6VA0 - chain A; structure by X-ray diffraction, 3.10 A resolution.

# Chain A
Name: Glucose-6-phosphate 1-dehydrogenase
From: Homo sapiens
Notes: EC 1.1.1.49
UniProtKB: P11413 (G6PD_HUMAN); residues 1-515 here = UniProt positions 1-515
Amino-acid sequence (515 residues; row label = number of the first residue in the row):
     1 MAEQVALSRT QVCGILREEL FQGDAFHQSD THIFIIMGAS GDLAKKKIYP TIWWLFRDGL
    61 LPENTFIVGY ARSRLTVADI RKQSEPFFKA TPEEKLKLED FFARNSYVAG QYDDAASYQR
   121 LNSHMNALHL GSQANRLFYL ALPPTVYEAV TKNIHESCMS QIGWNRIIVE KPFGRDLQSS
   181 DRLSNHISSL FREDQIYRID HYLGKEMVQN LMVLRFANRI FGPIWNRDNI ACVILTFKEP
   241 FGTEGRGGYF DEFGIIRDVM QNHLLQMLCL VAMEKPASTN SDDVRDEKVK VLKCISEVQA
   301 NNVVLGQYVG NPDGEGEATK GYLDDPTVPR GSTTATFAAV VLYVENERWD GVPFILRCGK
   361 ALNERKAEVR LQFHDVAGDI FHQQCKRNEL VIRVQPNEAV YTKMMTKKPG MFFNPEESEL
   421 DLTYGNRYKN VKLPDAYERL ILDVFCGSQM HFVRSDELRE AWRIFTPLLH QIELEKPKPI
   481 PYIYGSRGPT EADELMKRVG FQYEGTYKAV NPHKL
Disordered / not traced: 1-27, 378-385, 397-431, 504-515
Sequence notes: engineered mutation Ala509 (Trp in P11413)
Ligand contacts: NADP (NAP; NADP nicotinamide-adenine-dinucleotide phosphate): Gly38, Ser40, Gly41, Asp42, Leu43, Ala71, Arg72, Ser73, Tyr112, Ala141, Leu142, Pro143, Pro144, Val146, Tyr147, Glu170, Lys171, Pro172, Tyr202, Tyr249
UniProt features mapped onto this chain:
  - active site: His263 (Proton acceptor)
  - binding site (NADP(+)): Gly38 to Lys45, Arg72, Tyr147, Lys171, Arg357, Lys366, Arg370, Arg393, Tyr401 to Lys403, Asp421 to Thr423, Arg487, Tyr503
  - binding site (D-glucose 6-phosphate): Lys171, His201 to Lys205, Glu239, Asp258, Lys360, Arg365, Gln395
  - modified residue: Ala2 (N-acetylalanine), Ser8 (Phosphoserine), Thr10 (Phosphothreonine), Lys89 (N6-acetyllysine), Lys171 (N6-(2-hydroxyisobutyryl)lysine), Lys403 (N6-acetyllysine), Lys432 (N6-acetyllysine), Lys497 (N6-acetyllysine), Tyr503 (Phosphotyrosine)
What the authors report for this chain:
  - disease-associated variants - I392T: decreased catalytic activity (citing earlier work)

# Overview
Ligands of chain A: NADP. From UniProt: active-site residue His263, 23 NADP+-binding residues and 11 D-glucose
6-phosphate-binding residues. From the paper: I392T reduces catalytic activity.
Chain A is Glucose-6-phosphate 1-dehydrogenase (Homo sapiens); the structure, Crystal structure of
glucose-6-phosphate dehydrogenase W509A mutant in complex with catalytic NADP+, was determined by X-ray
diffraction together with 6VA7, 6VA8, 6VA9 and 6VAQ from the same study.
